Entry 9F2Y (electron microscopy, 4.39 A resolution (low resolution: residue-level contacts below are approximate; hydrogen-bond / salt-bridge calls are withheld)); this record covers chains A and B.

# Chain A
Molecule: Synaptic vesicle glycoprotein 2B
Organism: Homo sapiens
UniProt: Q7L1I2 (SV2B_HUMAN); numbering as in UniProt (aligned over 1-683)
Sequence (683 residues; numbered 1 to 683; the number before each row is that of its first residue):
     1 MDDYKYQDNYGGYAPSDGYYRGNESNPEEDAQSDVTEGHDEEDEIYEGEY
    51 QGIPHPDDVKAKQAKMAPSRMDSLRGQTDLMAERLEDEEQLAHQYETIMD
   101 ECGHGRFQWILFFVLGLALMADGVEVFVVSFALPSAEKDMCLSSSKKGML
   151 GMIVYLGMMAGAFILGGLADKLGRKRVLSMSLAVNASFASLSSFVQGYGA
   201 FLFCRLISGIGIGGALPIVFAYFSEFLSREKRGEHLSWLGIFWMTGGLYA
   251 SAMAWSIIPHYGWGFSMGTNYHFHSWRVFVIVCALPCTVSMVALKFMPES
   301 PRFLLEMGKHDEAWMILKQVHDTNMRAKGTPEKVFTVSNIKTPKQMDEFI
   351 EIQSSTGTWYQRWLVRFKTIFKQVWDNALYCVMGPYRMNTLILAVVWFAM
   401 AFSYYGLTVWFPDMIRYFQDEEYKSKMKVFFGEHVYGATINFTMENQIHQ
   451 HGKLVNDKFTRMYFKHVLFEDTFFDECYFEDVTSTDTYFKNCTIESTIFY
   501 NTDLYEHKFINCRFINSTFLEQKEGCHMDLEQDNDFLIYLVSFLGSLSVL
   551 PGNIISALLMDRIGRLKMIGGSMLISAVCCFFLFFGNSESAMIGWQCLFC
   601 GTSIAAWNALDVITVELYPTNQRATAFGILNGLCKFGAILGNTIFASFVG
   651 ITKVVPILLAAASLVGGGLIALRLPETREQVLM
Disordered / not traced: 1-426, 524-683
Glycans and other covalent adducts: N-acetylglucosamine (NAG) linked to Asn441; glycan linked to Asn516
Residues lining bound ligands: N-acetylglucosamine (NAG; 2-acetamido-2-deoxy-beta-D-glucopyranose): Asp471, Asn491, Arg513
Swiss-Prot annotation at these positions:
  - modified residue: Ser33 (Phosphoserine), Thr36 (Phosphothreonine), Tyr423 (Phosphotyrosine)
  - glycosylation (N-linked (GlcNAc...) asparagine): Asn441, Asn491, Asn516
From the paper describing this entry:
  - specificity-determining residues: Glu521 (proposed by the authors, not directly observed)

# Chain B
Molecule: Botulinum neurotoxin type A
Organism: Clostridium botulinum
UniProt: P0DPI0 (BXA1_CLOBO); numbering as in UniProt (aligned over 2-1296)
Sequence (1329 residues; row label = number of the first residue in the row; numbers below 1 keep their minus sign (Met-16 is residue -16)):
   -16 MRGSHHHHHHGSLVPRGSPFVNKQFNYKDPVNGVDIAYIKIPNAGQMQPV
    34 KAFKIHNKIWVIPERDTFTNPEEGDLNPPPEAKQVPVSYYDSTYLSTDNE
    84 KDNYLKGVTKLFERIYSTDLGRMLLTSIVRGIPFWGGSTIDTELKVIDTN
   134 CINVIQPDGSYRSEELNLVIIGPSADIIQFECKSFGHEVLNLTRNGYGST
   184 QYIRFSPDFTFGFEESLEVDTNPLLGAGKFATDPAVTLAHQLIHAGHRLY
   234 GIAINPNRVFKVNTNAYYEMSGLEVSFEELRTFGGHDAKFIDSLQENEFR
   284 LYYYNKFKDIASTLNKAKSIVGTTASLQYMKNVFKEKYLLSEDTSGKFSV
   334 DKLKFDKLYKMLTEIYTEDNFVKFFKVLNAKTFLNFDKAVFKINIVPKVN
   384 YTIYDGFNLRNTNLAANFNGQNTEINNMNFTKLKNFTGLFEFYKLLCVRG
   434 IITSKTKSLDKGYNKALNDLCIKVNNWDLFFSPSEDNFTNDLNKGEEITS
   484 DTNIEAAEENISLDLIQQYYLTFNFDNEPENISIENLSSDIIGQLELMPN
   534 IERFPNGKKYELDKYTMFHYLRAQEFEHGKSRIALTNSVNEALLNPSRVY
   584 TFFSSDYVKKVNKATEAAMFLGWVEQLVYDFTDETSEVSTTDKIADITII
   634 IPYIGPALNIGNMLYKDDFVGALIFSGAVILLEFIPEIAIPVLGTFALVS
   684 YIANKVLTVQTIDNALSKRNEKWDEVYKYIVTNWLAKVNTQIDLIRKKMK
   734 EALENQAEATKAIINYQYNQYTEEEKNNINFNIDDLSSKLNESINKAMIN
   784 INKFLNQCSVSYLMNSMIPYGVKRLEDFDASLKDALLKYIYDNRGTLIGQ
   834 VDRLKDKVNNTLSTDIPFQLSKYVDNQRLLSTFTEYIKNIINTSILNLRY
   884 ESNHLIDLSRYASKINIGSKVNFDPIDKNQIQLFNLESSKIEVILKNAIV
   934 YNSMYENFSTSFWIRIPKYFNSISLNNEYTIINCMENNSGWKVSLNYGEI
   984 IWTLQDTQEIKQRVVFKYSQMINISDYINRWIFVTITNNRLNNSKIYING
  1034 RLIDQKPISNLGNIHASNNIMFKLDGCRDTHRYIWIKYFNLFDKELNEKE
  1084 IKDLYDNQSNSGILKDFWGDYLQYDKPYYMLNLYDPNKYVDVNNVGIRGY
  1134 MYLKGPRGSVMTTNIYLNSSLYRGAKFIIKKYASGNKDNIVRNNDRVYIN
  1184 VVVKNKEYRLATNASQAGVEKILSALEIPDVGNLSQVVVMKSKNDQGITN
  1234 KCKMNLQDNNGNDIGFIGFHQFNNIAKLVASNWYNRQIERSSRTLGCSWE
  1284 FIPVDDGWGERPLVPPTPGSAWSHPQFEK
Disordered / not traced: -16 to 1, 432-452, 487-495, 832-833, 1093-1095, 1224-1234, 1266-1275, 1297-1312
Cystine bridges: Cys430-Cys454
Differences from the reference sequence: initiating methionine (-16); expression tag (-15 to 1, 1297-1312); variant Ala27 (Val in P0DPI0); engineered mutation Gln224 (Glu in P0DPI0), Ala363 (Arg in P0DPI0), Phe366 (Tyr in P0DPI0); conflict Ala1158 (Thr in P0DPI0)
Swiss-Prot annotation at these positions:
  - region: Phe1252, His1253 (Interaction with host ganglioside GT1b)
  - motif: Ser1264 to Tyr1267 (Host ganglioside-binding motif)
  - binding site (Zn(2+)): His223, His227, Glu262
  - binding site (a ganglioside GT1b (d18:1(4E))): Tyr1117, Glu1203
From the paper describing this entry:
  - mutagenesis - F953G: abolished binding to Synaptic vesicle glycoprotein 2B (chain A)

# Chain A / chain B interface
Residue-residue contacts - 21 pairs, chain A then chain B:
  Glu476(A) - Arg1294(B)
  Ser496(A) - Arg1294(B)
  Ile498(A) - Leu1296(B)
  Arg513(A) - Thr1146(B)
  Phe514(A) - Thr1145(B)
  Phe514(A) - Thr1146(B)
  Ile515(A) - Thr1145(B)
  Asn516(A) - Met1144(B)
  Asn516(A) - Thr1145(B)
  Asn516(A) - Tyr1149(B)
  Ser517(A) - Val1143(B)
  Ser517(A) - Met1144(B)
  Thr518(A) - Ser1142(B)
  Thr518(A) - Val1143(B)
  Phe519(A) - Gly1141(B)
  Phe519(A) - Ser1142(B)
  Leu520(A) - Arg1156(B)
  Glu521(A) - Tyr1122(B)
  Glu521(A) - Lys1137(B)
  Glu521(A) - Gly1138(B)
  Glu521(A) - Pro1139(B)
Other interface residues (no listed pair), chain A (14 interface residues in all): Tyr478, Cys512
Other interface residues (no listed pair), chain B (15 interface residues in all): Arg1140
From the paper, about this interface:
  - hot spots on chain B (mutagenesis) - T1145A/T1146A: abolished binding to Synaptic vesicle glycoprotein 2B (chain A)

# In short
14 residues of chain A face 15 of chain B across their interface. Ligands of chain A: N-acetylglucosamine.
N-acetylglucosamine is covalently linked to Asn441(A). The paper reports that F953G and T1145A/T1146A of chain
B abolish binding to Synaptic vesicle glycoprotein 2B (chain A); the specificity determinant Glu521(A).
Here chain A is Synaptic vesicle glycoprotein 2B (Homo sapiens) and chain B is Botulinum neurotoxin type A
(Clostridium botulinum). Entry 9F2Y (Focused refinement of SV2B-LD-BoNT/A1 at pH 5.5) was determined by
electron microscopy together with 9F1R, 9F25, 9F2B, 9F2J and 9F3C from the same study.
